PDB entry 9ES9 | electron microscopy, 2.33 A resolution | chains J and R of the 18 polymer chains in the assembly

# Chain J
Name: Cytochrome b6-f complex subunit 4
From: Spinacia oleracea
Reference sequence: P00166 (PETD_SPIOL); residues 1-160 here = UniProt positions 1-160
Amino-acid sequence (160 residues; each row starts with the number of its first residue):
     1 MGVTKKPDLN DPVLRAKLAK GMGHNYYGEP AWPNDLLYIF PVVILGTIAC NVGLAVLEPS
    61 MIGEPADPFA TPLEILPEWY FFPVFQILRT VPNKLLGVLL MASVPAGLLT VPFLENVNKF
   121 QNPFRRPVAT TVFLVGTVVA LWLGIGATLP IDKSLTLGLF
Disordered / not traced: 1
Residues lining bound ligands:
  - BNT (2,5-dibromo-3-isopropyl-6-methylbenzo-1,4-quinone): I75, L76, P77, F81, V84, F85, L88
  - chlorophyll a (CLA): Y80, P83, V84, M101, V104, P105, L108, V111, V132, F133, G136, V139, A140
  - heme c (HEC): N25, I39, F40, V43, I44
Reported in the primary citation:
  - catalytic residues: D35 (proposed by the authors, not directly observed)

# Chain R
Name: Thylakoid soluble phosphoprotein
From: Spinacia oleracea
Reference sequence: Q8GT36 (Q8GT36_SPIOL); residue numbers follow UniProt; this construct covers 1-103
Amino-acid sequence (103 residues; numbered 1 to 103; the number before each row is that of its first residue):
     1 MSSLPFVFGA AASSRVVTAA AAKGTAETKQ EKSFVDWLLG KITKEDQFYE TDPILRGGDV
    61 KSSGSTSGKK GGTTSGKKGT VSIPSKKKNG NGGVFGGLFA KKD
Disordered / not traced: 1-31, 58-103

# Chain J / chain R interface
Pairs across the interface (12; chain J residue first):
  K6(J) - D46(R)  salt bridge
  P7(J) - F48(R)  hydrophobic
  L9(J) - F48(R)  hydrophobic
  L9(J) - I54(R)  hydrophobic
  L18(J) - L55(R)
  Y27(J) - F48(R)
  K119(J) - R56(R)  hydrogen bond (backbone-side chain)
  F120(J) - E50(R)
  Q121(J) - E50(R)  hydrogen bond (backbone-side chain)
  N122(J) - E50(R)
  R125(J) - E50(R)  salt bridge
  R125(J) - T51(R)
Interface residues without a listed pair, chain J (13 interface residues in all): T4, A19, H24
Interface residues without a listed pair, chain R (8 interface residues in all): G57

# In short
13 residues of chain J face 8 of chain R across their interface, with 2 hydrogen bonds and 2 salt bridges.
Polar pairs include K6(J)-D46(R), R125(J)-E50(R) and K119(J)-R56(R). Chain J binds heme c, compound BNT and
chlorophyll a. From the paper: the catalytic residue D35(J).
Here chain J is Cytochrome b6-f complex subunit 4 and chain R is Thylakoid soluble phosphoprotein, both from
Spinacia oleracea. Entry 9ES9 (Cryo-EM structure of Spinacia oleracea cytochrome b6f complex with inhibitor
DBMIB bound at plastoquinol oxidation site) was determined by electron microscopy, deposited together with
9ES7 and 9ES8.
